6R0C - chains F and J of the 10 polymer chains in the assembly; structure by electron microscopy, 4.20 A resolution (low resolution: residue-level contacts below are approximate; hydrogen-bond / salt-bridge calls are withheld).

Chain F:
Protein: Histone H4
Source organism: Homo sapiens
UniProtKB: P62805 (H4_HUMAN); residues 0-102 here correspond to UniProt positions 1-103 (UniProt number = residue number + 1)
Sequence (103 residues; each row starts with the number of its first residue; numbering starts at 0):
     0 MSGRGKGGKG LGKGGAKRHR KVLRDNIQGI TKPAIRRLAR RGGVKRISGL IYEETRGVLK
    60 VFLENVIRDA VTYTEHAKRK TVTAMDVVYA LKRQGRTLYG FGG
Disordered / not traced: 0-24, 101-102
UniProt features mapped onto this chain:
  - DNA-binding region: Lys16 to Lys20
  - modified residue: Ser1 (N-acetylserine), Arg3 (Asymmetric dimethylarginine), Lys5 (N6-(2-hydroxyisobutyryl)lysine), Lys8 (N6-(2-hydroxyisobutyryl)lysine), Lys12 (N6-(2-hydroxyisobutyryl)lysine), Lys16 (N6-(2-hydroxyisobutyryl)lysine), Lys20 (N6,N6,N6-trimethyllysine), Lys31 (N6-(2-hydroxyisobutyryl)lysine), Lys44 (N6-(2-hydroxyisobutyryl)lysine), Ser47 (Phosphoserine), Tyr51 (Phosphotyrosine), Lys59 (N6-(2-hydroxyisobutyryl)lysine), Lys77 (N6-(2-hydroxyisobutyryl)lysine), Lys79 (N6-(2-hydroxyisobutyryl)lysine), Thr80 (Phosphothreonine), Tyr88 (Phosphotyrosine), Lys91 (N6-(2-hydroxyisobutyryl)lysine)
  - cross-link (Glycyl lysine isopeptide (Lys-Gly)): Lys12 (interchain with G-Cter in SUMO2), Lys20 (interchain with G-Cter in SUMO2), Lys31 (interchain with G-Cter in SUMO2), Lys59 (interchain with G-Cter in SUMO2), Lys79 (interchain with G-Cter in SUMO2), Lys91 (interchain with G-Cter in SUMO2)

Chain J:
Molecule: 145-nt DNA strand
Sequence (145 nucleotides; numbered -70 to 74; the number before each row is that of its first residue; numbers below 1 keep their minus sign (DG-70 is residue -70)):
   -70 GGCTGTGTTT GTATCAAGTT ACCTGAATGG TAGGTGGGGA AGTCCAAATA TTCCTAGTAA
   -10 GACAATTGCA TTCAAGGCCT GGCTGGTGAA ACCTGTTTCC TGGGAAGGTA GTTAGTTGGT
    50 TTTCACCACA GGGAGAACCT GGACA
Disordered / not traced: 72-74

How chain F and chain J interact:
Residue-residue contacts - 6 pairs, chain F then chain J:
  Thr30(F) - DT-13(J)
  Thr30(F) - DA-12(J)
  Pro32(F) - DT-13(J)
  Pro32(F) - DA-12(J)
  Arg36(F) - DT-13(J)
  Arg45(F) - DT-4(J)
Interface residues without a listed pair, chain J (4 interface residues in all): DG-3

Summary:
The chain F/chain J interface involves 4 residues from each chain. UniProt lists a DNA-binding region on chain
F.
Here chain F is Histone H4 (Homo sapiens) and chain J is a 145-nt DNA strand. Entry 6R0C (Human-D02 Nucleosome
Core Particle with biotin-streptavidin label) was determined by electron microscopy (same publication as
6RNY).
